Entry 3SGD (X-ray diffraction, 2.31 A resolution); this record covers chains L and H.

Chain L:
Protein: Light Chain
Source organism: Mus musculus
Sequence (219 residues; row label = number of the first residue in the row):
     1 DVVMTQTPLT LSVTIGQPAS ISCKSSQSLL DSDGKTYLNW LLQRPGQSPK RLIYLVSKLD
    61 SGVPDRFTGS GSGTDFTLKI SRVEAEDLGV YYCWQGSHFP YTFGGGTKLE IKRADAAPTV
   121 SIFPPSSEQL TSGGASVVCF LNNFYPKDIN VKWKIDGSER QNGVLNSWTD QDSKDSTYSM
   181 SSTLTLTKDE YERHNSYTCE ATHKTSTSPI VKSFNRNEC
Not modelled in the structure: 219
Cystine bridges: Cys23-Cys93, Cys139-Cys199
Ion coordination: Ca2+ site 1: Asp1 (shared with Asp64(H) of chain H); Ca2+ site 2: Asp31, Ser97

Chain H:
Protein: Heavy Chain
Source organism: Mus musculus
Sequence (217 residues; numbered 1 to 217; the number before each row is that of its first residue):
     1 EVQLEESGGR LVQPKGSLKL SCAASGFSFN TNAMNWVRQA PGKGLEWVAR IRSKINNYST
    61 YYADSVKDRF TISRDDSQSM LYLQMNNLKT EDTAMYYCVR GTTYWGQGTL VTVSAAKTTP
   121 PSVYPLAPGS AAQTNSMVTL GCLVKGYFPE PVTVTWNSGS LSSGVHTFPA VLQSDLYTLS
   181 SSVTVPSSPR PSETVTCNVA HPASSTKVDK KIVPRDC
Cystine bridges: Cys22-Cys98, Cys142-Cys197
Ion coordination: Ca2+: Asp64 (shared with Asp1(L) of chain L)

Chain L / chain H interface:
Pairs across the interface - 73 pairs, chain L then chain H:
  Asp1(L) - Asp64(H)
  Asn39(L) - Thr102(H)
  Leu41(L) - Trp105(H)  hydrophobic
  Gln43(L) - Gln39(H)  hydrogen bond
  Gln43(L) - Tyr97(H)
  Ser48(L) - Tyr97(H)
  Ser48(L) - Gly106(H)  hydrogen bond (side chain-backbone)
  Pro49(L) - Leu45(H)  hydrophobic
  Pro49(L) - Trp105(H)
  Arg51(L) - Thr102(H)  hydrogen bond
  Arg51(L) - Thr103(H)
  Tyr92(L) - Gln39(H)  hydrogen bond
  Tyr92(L) - Lys43(H)
  Tyr92(L) - Gly44(H)
  Tyr92(L) - Leu45(H)  hydrophobic
  Trp94(L) - Val37(H)  hydrophobic
  Trp94(L) - Trp47(H)
  Trp94(L) - Thr102(H)
  Trp94(L) - Trp105(H)  hydrophobic
  Phe99(L) - Trp47(H)  hydrophobic
  Phe99(L) - Tyr61(H)  hydrophobic
  Phe99(L) - Tyr62(H)
  Phe99(L) - Lys67(H)
  Pro100(L) - Trp47(H)  hydrophobic
  Tyr101(L) - Trp47(H)
  Tyr101(L) - Arg50(H)  hydrogen bond
  Phe103(L) - Val37(H)  hydrophobic
  Phe103(L) - Leu45(H)
  Phe103(L) - Trp47(H)
  Phe103(L) - Trp105(H)  hydrophobic
  Ser121(L) - Thr139(H)
  Phe123(L) - Leu126(H)
  Phe123(L) - Ala127(H)
  Phe123(L) - Pro128(H)
  Phe123(L) - Thr139(H)
  Pro124(L) - Ala127(H)
  Pro124(L) - Arg215(H)
  Pro125(L) - Arg215(H)
  Ser126(L) - Tyr124(H)
  Ser126(L) - Pro125(H)
  Glu128(L) - Tyr124(H)
  Glu128(L) - Pro125(H)
  Glu128(L) - Lys210(H)  salt bridge
  Gln129(L) - Tyr124(H)
  Gln129(L) - Lys145(H)
  Ser132(L) - Tyr124(H)
  Ser136(L) - Leu143(H)
  Ser136(L) - Lys145(H)
  Val138(L) - Leu126(H)  hydrophobic
  Phe140(L) - Leu126(H)  hydrophobic
  Phe140(L) - Phe168(H)  hydrophobic
  Phe140(L) - Ser180(H)
  Phe140(L) - Ser181(H)
  Phe140(L) - Ser182(H)
  Asn142(L) - Thr139(H)
  Asn142(L) - His166(H)
  Asn142(L) - Ser182(H)
  Asn143(L) - His166(H)  hydrogen bond
  Asn166(L) - Val171(H)
  Ser167(L) - Phe168(H)
  Ser167(L) - Pro169(H)  hydrogen bond (side chain-backbone)
  Ser167(L) - Val171(H)
  Trp168(L) - Pro169(H)
  Thr169(L) - Thr167(H)
  Thr169(L) - Phe168(H)
  Asp172(L) - His166(H)
  Ser179(L) - His166(H)  hydrogen bond
  Ser179(L) - Phe168(H)
  Met180(L) - Phe168(H)
  Ser181(L) - Phe168(H)
  Ser181(L) - Ser180(H)  hydrogen bond
  Thr185(L) - Lys145(H)
  Glu218(L) - Ser130(H)
Interface residues without a listed pair, chain L (38 interface residues in all): Leu165, Thr183
Interface residues without a listed pair, chain H (44 interface residues in all): Glu46, Val99, Gly101, Gln107, Gly129, Leu140, Gly141, Gln173, Thr184

In short:
The interface between chain L and chain H involves 38 residues on one side and 44 on the other; the contacts
include 9 hydrogen bonds and 1 salt bridge. Polar contacts include Glu128(L)-Lys210(H), Gln43(L)-Gln39(H) and
Ser48(L)-Gly106(H). The Ca2+ site is built by Asp64(H) and Asp1(L).
Here chain L is Light Chain and chain H is Heavy Chain, both from Mus musculus. Entry 3SGD (Crystal structure
of the mouse mAb 17.2) was determined by X-ray diffraction together with 3SGE from the same study.
